6LJD - chain C; structure by X-ray diffraction, 2.15 A resolution.

# Chain C
Protein: Actin-binding protein fragmin P
Source organism: Physarum polycephalum
UniProtKB: Q94707 (Q94707_PHYPO); residue numbers follow UniProt; this construct covers 162-371
Amino-acid sequence (212 residues; numbered 160 to 371; the number before each row is that of its first residue):
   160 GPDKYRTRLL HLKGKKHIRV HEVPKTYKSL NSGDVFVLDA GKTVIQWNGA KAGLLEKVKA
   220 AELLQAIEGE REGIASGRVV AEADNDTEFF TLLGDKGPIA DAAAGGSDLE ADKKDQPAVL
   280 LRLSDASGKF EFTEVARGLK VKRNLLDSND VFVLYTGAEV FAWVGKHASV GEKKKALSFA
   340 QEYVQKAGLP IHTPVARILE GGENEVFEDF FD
Unresolved in the structure: 160-163
Construct notes: expression tag (160-161)
Ion coordination: Ca2+ site 1: G192, D193, E215, D267; Ca2+ site 2: E221, D368, D371; Ca2+ site 3: N308, D309, E331

# Overview
G192, D193, E215 and D267 coordinate Ca2+ site 1. E221, D368 and D371 coordinate Ca2+ site 2.
Chain C is Actin-binding protein fragmin P (Physarum polycephalum); the structure, Crystal structure of
fragmin F2-F3 domains (calcium condition), was determined by X-ray diffraction, deposited together with 6LJC,
6LJE and 6LJF.
